4C8S - chains A and B of the 3 polymer chains in the assembly; structure by X-ray diffraction, 3.00 A resolution.

# Chain A (and B)
Molecule: DNA polymerase alpha-binding protein
Organism: Saccharomyces cerevisiae
Notes: fragment: c-terminal domain, residues 471-927; chain B of this document is another copy of the same molecule, construct and numbering; everything in this record applies to it too
UniProt: Q01454 (CTF4_YEAST); numbering as in UniProt (aligned over 471-927)
Amino-acid sequence (478 residues; numbered 450 to 927; the number before each row is that of its first residue):
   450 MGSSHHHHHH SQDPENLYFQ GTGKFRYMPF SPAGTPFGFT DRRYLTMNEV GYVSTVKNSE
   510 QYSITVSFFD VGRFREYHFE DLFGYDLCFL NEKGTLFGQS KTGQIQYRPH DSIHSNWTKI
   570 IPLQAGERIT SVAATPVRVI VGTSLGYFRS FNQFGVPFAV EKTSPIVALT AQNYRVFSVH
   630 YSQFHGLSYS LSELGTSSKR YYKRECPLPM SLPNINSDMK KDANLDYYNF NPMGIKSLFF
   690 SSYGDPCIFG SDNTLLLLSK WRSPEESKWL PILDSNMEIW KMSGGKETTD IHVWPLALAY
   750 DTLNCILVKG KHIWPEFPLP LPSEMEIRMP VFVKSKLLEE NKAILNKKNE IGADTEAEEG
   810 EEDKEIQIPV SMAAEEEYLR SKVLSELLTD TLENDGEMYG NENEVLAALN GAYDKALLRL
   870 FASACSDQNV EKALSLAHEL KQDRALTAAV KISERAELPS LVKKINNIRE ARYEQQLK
Not modelled in the structure: 450-473, 664-670, 792-813 (chain B: 450-473, 797-813)
Sequence notes: expression tag (450-470)

# How chain A and chain B interact
Contacting residue pairs - 45 pairs, chain A then chain B:
  H563(A) - E880(B)  salt bridge
  K568(A) - E824(B)  salt bridge
  I569(A) - V782(B)
  I569(A) - K785(B)
  P571(A) - P779(B)
  P571(A) - V780(B)
  P571(A) - F781(B)
  Q573(A) - T703(B)
  Q573(A) - D723(B)
  Y596(A) - T703(B)
  Y596(A) - P720(B)  hydrophobic
  R598(A) - P779(B)  hydrogen bond (side chain-backbone)
  N601(A) - S884(B)
  F603(A) - E880(B)
  F603(A) - S884(B)
  V605(A) - L885(B)  hydrophobic
  P606(A) - E824(B)
  P606(A) - Y827(B)
  P606(A) - L828(B)  hydrophobic
  F607(A) - L828(B)
  F607(A) - K831(B)
  V609(A) - L719(B)
  V609(A) - P720(B)
  E610(A) - K717(B)
  E610(A) - W718(B)
  E610(A) - P720(B)
  K611(A) - P658(B)  hydrogen bond (side chain-backbone)
  K611(A) - S660(B)  hydrogen bond
  K611(A) - W718(B)  hydrogen bond (backbone-backbone)
  K611(A) - P720(B)
  T612(A) - P658(B)
  F633(A) - Y630(B)
  F633(A) - G635(B)
  F633(A) - L661(B)  hydrophobic
  H634(A) - F633(B)
  H634(A) - H634(B)
  S647(A) - E715(B)  hydrogen bond
  K648(A) - E715(B)
  K648(A) - K717(B)
  R649(A) - E714(B)  salt bridge
  Y650(A) - E714(B)  hydrogen bond (backbone-backbone)
  R653(A) - P713(B)  hydrogen bond (side chain-backbone)
  R653(A) - E714(B)
  R653(A) - S716(B)  hydrogen bond (side chain-backbone)
  E654(A) - P656(B)
Other interface residues (no listed pair), chain A (29 interface residues in all): I570, L594, G604, A608, S613
Other interface residues (no listed pair), chain B (37 interface residues in all): S631, Q632, M659, D701, L705, S784, K881

# In short
The interface between chain A and chain B involves 29 residues on one side and 37 on the other, with 8
hydrogen bonds and 3 salt bridges. Among the polar pairs are H563(A)-E880(B), K568(A)-E824(B) and
R649(A)-E714(B).
Both chains are DNA polymerase alpha-binding protein (Saccharomyces cerevisiae). Entry 4C8S (Crystal structure
of the C-terminal region of yeast Ctf4) was determined by X-ray diffraction, deposited together with 4C8H,
4C93 and 4C95.
